PDB entry 7FFL | electron microscopy, 3.10 A resolution | chains D and G of the 15 polymer chains in the assembly

== Chain D ==
Name: Low-density lipoprotein receptor class A domain-containing protein 3
From: Homo sapiens
UniProt: Q86YD5 (LRAD3_HUMAN); residues 1-70 here = UniProt positions 1-70
Sequence (70 residues; numbered 1 to 70; the number before each row is that of its first residue):
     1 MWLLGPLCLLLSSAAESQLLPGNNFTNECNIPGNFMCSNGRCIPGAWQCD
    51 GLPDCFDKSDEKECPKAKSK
Disordered / not traced: 1-26, 65-70
Disulfide bonds: Cys-29/Cys-42, Cys-37/Cys-55, Cys-49/Cys-64
Bound ions: Ca2+: Trp-47, Asp-50, Leu-52, Asp-54, Asp-60
UniProt features mapped onto this chain:
  - region: Asn-30 to Asp-57 (Microbial infection: Interaction with Venezuelan equine encephalitis virus/VEEV spike proteins E1 and E2)
  - glycosylation: Asn-24 (N-linked (GlcNAc...) asparagine)
  - mutagenesis: Gly-33 (G33D: Loss of infection by Venezuelan equine encephalitis virus), Met-36 (M36T: Loss of infection by Venezuelan equine encephalitis virus), Pro-44 (P44R: Loss of infection by Venezuelan equine encephalitis virus), Trp-47 (W47G/I: Complete loss of interaction with Venezuelan equine encephalitis virus/VEEV spike proteins E1), Asp-50 (D50G: Loss of infection by Venezuelan equine encephalitis virus), Asp-57 (D57G: Complete loss of interaction with Venezuelan equine encephalitis virus/VEEV spike proteins E1; D57V: Loss of infection by Venezuelan equine encephalitis virus)

== Chain G ==
Name: Spike glycoprotein E1
From: Venezuelan equine encephalitis virus (strain TC-83)
UniProt: P05674 (POLS_EEVV8); residues 1-442 here correspond to UniProt positions 813-1254 (UniProt number = residue number + 812)
Sequence (442 residues; row label = number of the first residue in the row):
     1 YEHATTMPSQAGISYNTIVNRAGYAPLPISITPTKIKLIPTVNLEYVTCH
    51 YKTGMDSPAIKCCGSQECTPTYRPDEQCKVFTGVYPFMWGGAYCFCDTEN
   101 TQVSKAYVMKSDDCLADHAEAYKAHTASVQAFLNITVGEHSIVTTVYVNG
   151 ETPVNFNGVKITAGPLSTAWTPFDRKIVQYAGEIYNYDFPEYGAGQPGAF
   201 GDIQSRTVSSSDLYANTNLVLQRPKAGAIHVPYTQAPSGFEQWKKDKAPS
   251 LKFTAPFGCEIYTNPIRAENCAVGSIPLAFDIPDALFTRVSETPTLSAAE
   301 CTLNECVYSSDFGGIATVKYSASKSGKCAVHVPSGTATLKEAAVELTEQG
   351 SATIHFSTANIHPEFRLQICTSYVTCKGDCHPPKDHIVTHPQYHAQTFTA
   401 AVSKTAWTWLTSLLGGSAVIIIIGLVLATIVAMYVLTNQKHN
Disulfide bonds: Cys-62/Cys-94, Cys-63/Cys-96, Cys-259/Cys-271, Cys-301/Cys-376, Cys-306/Cys-380, Cys-328/Cys-370
UniProt features mapped onto this chain:
  - region: Val-84 to Thr-101 (E1 fusion peptide loop)
  - glycosylation: Asn-134 (N-linked (GlcNAc...) asparagine)

== Chain D / chain G interface ==
Pairs across the interface - 6 pairs, chain D then chain G:
  Asn-39(D) with Phe-87(G); Trp-89(G); Gly-91(G)
  Gly-40(D) with Phe-87(G)
  Phe-56(D) with Trp-89(G); Gly-90(G)
Also at the interface, not in a pair above, chain D (4 interface residues in all): Met-36
Also at the interface, not in a pair above, chain G (5 interface residues in all): Met-88

== Summary ==
The interface between chain D and chain G involves 4 residues on one side and 5 on the other. Trp-47(D),
Asp-50(D), Leu-52(D), Asp-54(D) and Asp-60(D) coordinate Ca2+. From UniProt: 6 mutagenesis sites on chain D.
Chain D is Low-density lipoprotein receptor class A domain-containing protein 3 (Homo sapiens) and chain G is
Spike glycoprotein E1 (Venezuelan equine encephalitis virus (strain TC-83)); the structure, Cryo-EM structure
of VEEV VLP-LDLRAD3-D1 complex at the 2-fold axes, was determined by electron microscopy (same publication as
7FFE, 7FFF, 7FFN, 7FFO and 7FFQ).
